Entry 1C1U (X-ray diffraction, 1.75 A resolution); this record covers chains H and I of the 3 polymer chains in the assembly.

# Chain H
Molecule: Alpha thrombin
Organism: Homo sapiens
Notes: EC 3.4.21.5; fragment: heavy chain
UniProt: P00734 (THRB_HUMAN); aligned to UniProt positions 364-616 over residues 16-247 (the alignment contains insertions or deletions, so no single offset holds)
Sequence (259 residues; each row starts with the number of its first residue; note: 2 numbers in that range are skipped by the numbering (no residue carries them; nothing is unmodelled there); a row labelled like 60A-60I holds insertion residues (60A, then the next letters in order)):
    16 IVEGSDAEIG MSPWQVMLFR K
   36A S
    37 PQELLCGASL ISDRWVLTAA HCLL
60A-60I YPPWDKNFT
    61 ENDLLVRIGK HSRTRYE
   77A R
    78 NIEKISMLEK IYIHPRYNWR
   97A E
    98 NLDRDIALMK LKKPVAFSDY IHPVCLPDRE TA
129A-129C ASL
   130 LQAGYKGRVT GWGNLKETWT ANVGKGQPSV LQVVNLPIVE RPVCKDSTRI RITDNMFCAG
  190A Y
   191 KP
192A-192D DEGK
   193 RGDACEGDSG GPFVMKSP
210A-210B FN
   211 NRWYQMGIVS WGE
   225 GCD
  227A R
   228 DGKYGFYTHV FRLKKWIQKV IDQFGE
Disordered / not traced: 148-154
Curated features (UniProtKB/Swiss-Prot):
  - region: Ala-188 to Val-206 (High affinity receptor-binding region which is also known as the TP508 peptide)
  - active site (Charge relay system): His-57, Asp-102, Ser-201
  - glycosylation: Asn-60G (N-linked (GlcNAc...) (complex) asparagine)
Disulfides: Cys-42/Cys-58, Cys-173/Cys-187, Cys-197/Cys-226
Ion coordination: Zn2+: His-57, Ser-201 (together with hemi-babim); Na+: Arg-227A, Lys-230
Ligand contacts: hemi-babim (BAI; (5-amidino-2-benzimidazolyl)(2-benzimidazolyl)methane): Leu-41, Cys-42, His-57, Trp-60D, Lys-60F, Asp-195, Ala-196, Cys-197, Glu-198, Ser-201, Val-219, Ser-220, Trp-221, Gly-222, Gly-225, Cys-226, Gly-232

# Chain I
Molecule: Acetyl hirudin
UniProt: P28504 (HIR2_HIRME); residues 55-65 here = UniProt positions 55-65
Sequence (11 residues; numbered 55 to 65; the number before each row is that of its first residue):
    55 DFEEIPEEYL Q
Modified positions: Tyr-63 (o-sulfo-l-tyrosine; TYS)
Curated features (UniProtKB/Swiss-Prot):
  - region: Asp-55 to Gln-65 (Interaction with fibrinogen-binding exosite of thrombin)
  - modified residue: Tyr-63 (Sulfotyrosine)

# How chain H and chain I interact
Residue-residue contacts - 28 pairs, chain H then chain I:
  Phe-34(H) / Phe-56(I)  hydrophobic
  Lys-36(H) / Leu-64(I)
  Gln-38(H) / Phe-56(I)
  Gln-38(H) / Glu-57(I)
  Gln-38(H) / Ile-59(I)
  Gln-38(H) / Leu-64(I)
  Leu-40(H) / Phe-56(I)  hydrophobic
  Leu-65(H) / Ile-59(I)  hydrophobic
  Leu-65(H) / Tyr-63(I)
  Leu-65(H) / Leu-64(I)  hydrophobic
  Arg-67(H) / Ile-59(I)
  Arg-73(H) / Asp-55(I)  salt bridge
  Arg-73(H) / Phe-56(I)
  Thr-74(H) / Asp-55(I)
  Thr-74(H) / Phe-56(I)
  Thr-74(H) / Glu-57(I)  hydrogen bond (backbone-backbone)
  Arg-75(H) / Asp-55(I)  salt bridge
  Arg-75(H) / Phe-56(I)
  Arg-75(H) / Glu-57(I)
  Tyr-76(H) / Glu-57(I)
  Tyr-76(H) / Glu-58(I)
  Tyr-76(H) / Pro-60(I)
  Tyr-76(H) / Tyr-63(I)
  Glu-80(H) / Tyr-63(I)
  Lys-81(H) / Tyr-63(I)
  Ile-82(H) / Tyr-63(I)
  Met-84(H) / Tyr-63(I)
  Met-84(H) / Leu-64(I)
Also at the interface, not in a pair above, chain H (17 interface residues in all): Met-32, Glu-39, Gln-156

# In short
17 residues of chain H face 8 of chain I across their interface, with 1 hydrogen bond and 2 salt bridges.
Polar pairs include Arg-73(H)/Asp-55(I), Arg-75(H)/Asp-55(I) and Thr-74(H)/Glu-57(I). Chain H binds
hemi-babim. From UniProt: 3 active-site residues on chain H.
Chain H is Alpha thrombin (Homo sapiens) and chain I is Acetyl hirudin; the structure, Recruiting zinc to
mediate potent, specific inhibition of serine proteases, was determined by X-ray diffraction together with
1C1V and 1C1W from the same study.
